PDB entry 4IIJ | X-ray diffraction, 2.60 A resolution | chains B and C of the 6 polymer chains in the assembly

Chain B:
Name: Tubulin beta-2B chain
From: Bos taurus
Reference sequence: Q6B856 (TBB2B_BOVIN); the author numbering skips numbers that UniProt does not, so the offset changes along the chain: 1-42 = UniProt 1-42; 45-360 = UniProt 43-358; 369-455 = UniProt 359-445
Sequence (445 residues; each row starts with the number of its first residue; note: 10 numbers in that range are skipped by the numbering (no residue carries them; nothing is unmodelled there)):
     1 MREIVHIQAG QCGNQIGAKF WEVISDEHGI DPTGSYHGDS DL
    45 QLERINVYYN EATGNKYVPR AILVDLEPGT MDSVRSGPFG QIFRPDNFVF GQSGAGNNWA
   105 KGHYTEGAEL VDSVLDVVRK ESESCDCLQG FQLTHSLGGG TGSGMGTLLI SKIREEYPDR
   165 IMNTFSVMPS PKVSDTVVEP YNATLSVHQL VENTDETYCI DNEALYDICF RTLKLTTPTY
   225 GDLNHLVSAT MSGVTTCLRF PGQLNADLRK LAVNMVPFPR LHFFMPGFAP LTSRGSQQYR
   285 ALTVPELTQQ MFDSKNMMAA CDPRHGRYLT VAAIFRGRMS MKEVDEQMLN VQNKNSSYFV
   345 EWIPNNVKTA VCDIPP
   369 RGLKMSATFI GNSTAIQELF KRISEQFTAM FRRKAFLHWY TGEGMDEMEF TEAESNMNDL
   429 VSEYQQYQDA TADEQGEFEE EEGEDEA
Disordered / not traced: 276-285, 439-455
Metal / ion sites: Mg2+: Gln-11 (together with GDP); Ca2+ near Glu-113 (its only coordinating residue here)
Residues lining bound ligands: GDP (guanosine-5'-diphosphate): Gly-10, Gln-11, Cys-12, Gln-15, Ile-16, Asp-69, Ala-99, Asn-101, Ser-140, Gly-142, Gly-143, Gly-144, Thr-145, Gly-146, Ser-147, Val-171, Pro-173, Val-177, Asp-179, Glu-183, Asn-206, Leu-209, Tyr-224, Leu-227, Asn-228
Swiss-Prot annotation at these positions:
  - motif: Met-1 to Ile-4 (MREI motif)
  - binding site (GTP): Gln-11, Glu-71, Ser-140, Gly-144, Thr-145, Gly-146, Asn-206, Asn-228
  - binding site (Mg(2+)): Glu-71
  - modified residue: Ser-40 (Phosphoserine), Thr-57 (Phosphothreonine), Lys-60 (N6-acetyllysine), Ser-174 (Phosphoserine), Thr-287 (Phosphothreonine), Thr-292 (Phosphothreonine), Arg-320 (Omega-N-methylarginine), Glu-448 (5-glutamyl polyglutamate)
  - cross-link (Glycyl lysine isopeptide (Lys-Gly)): Lys-60 (interchain with G-Cter in ubiquitin), Lys-326 (interchain with G-Cter in ubiquitin)

Chain C:
Name: Tubulin alpha-1B chain
From: Bos taurus
Reference sequence: P81947 (TBA1B_BOVIN); numbering as in UniProt (aligned over 1-451)
Sequence (451 residues; row label = number of the first residue in the row):
     1 MRECISIHVG QAGVQIGNAC WELYCLEHGI QPDGQMPSDK TIGGGDDSFN TFFSETGAGK
    61 HVPRAVFVDL EPTVIDEVRT GTYRQLFHPE QLITGKEDAA NNYARGHYTI GKEIIDLVLD
   121 RIRKLADQCT GLQGFLVFHS FGGGTGSGFT SLLMERLSVD YGKKSKLEFS IYPAPQVSTA
   181 VVEPYNSILT THTTLEHSDC AFMVDNEAIY DICRRNLDIE RPTYTNLNRL ISQIVSSITA
   241 SLRFDGALNV DLTEFQTNLV PYPRIHFPLA TYAPVISAEK AYHEQLSVAE ITNACFEPAN
   301 QMVKCDPRHG KYMACCLLYR GDVVPKDVNA AIATIKTKRS IQFVDWCPTG FKVGINYQPP
   361 TVVPGGDLAK VQRAVCMLSN TTAIAEAWAR LDHKFDLMYA KRAFVHWYVG EGMEEGEFSE
   421 AREDMAALEK DYEEVGVDSV EGEGEEEGEE Y
Disordered / not traced: 441-451
Metal / ion sites: Ca2+: Asp-39, Thr-41, Gly-44, Glu-55
Residues lining bound ligands: GTP (guanosine-5'-triphosphate): Gly-10, Gln-11, Ala-12, Gln-15, Ile-16, Asp-69, Asp-98, Ala-99, Ala-100, Asn-101, Ser-140, Gly-142, Gly-143, Gly-144, Thr-145, Gly-146, Ile-171, Pro-173, Val-177, Ser-178, Thr-179, Glu-183, Asn-206, Tyr-224, Leu-227, Asn-228, Ile-231

How chain B and chain C interact:
Contacting residue pairs - 35 pairs, chain B then chain C:
  Glu-71(B) / Arg-2(C)  salt bridge
  Gln-96(B) / Arg-2(C)  hydrogen bond (backbone-side chain)
  Ser-97(B) / Arg-2(C)  hydrogen bond (backbone-side chain)
  Gly-98(B) / Arg-2(C)
  Asn-101(B) / Glu-254(C)
  Asp-179(B) / Lys-352(C)  hydrogen bond (backbone-side chain)
  Thr-180(B) / Asn-258(C)
  Val-181(B) / Asn-258(C)  hydrogen bond (backbone-side chain)
  Val-181(B) / Pro-348(C)  hydrophobic
  Thr-221(B) / Lys-326(C)
  Ala-397(B) / Trp-346(C)
  Met-398(B) / Trp-346(C)
  Arg-401(B) / Tyr-262(C)  hydrogen bond (backbone-side chain)
  Arg-401(B) / Asp-345(C)  salt bridge
  Arg-401(B) / Trp-346(C)
  Arg-401(B) / Glu-434(C)  hydrogen bond (side chain-backbone)
  Arg-401(B) / Val-435(C)
  Arg-401(B) / Val-437(C)  hydrogen bond (side chain-backbone)
  Arg-401(B) / Asp-438(C)
  Arg-401(B) / Ser-439(C)  hydrogen bond
  Lys-402(B) / Tyr-262(C)
  Ala-403(B) / Pro-261(C)
  Ala-403(B) / Tyr-262(C)
  Ala-403(B) / Trp-346(C)  hydrophobic
  Phe-404(B) / Thr-257(C)
  Phe-404(B) / Asn-258(C)
  Phe-404(B) / Val-260(C)
  Phe-404(B) / Pro-261(C)  hydrogen bond (backbone-backbone)
  His-406(B) / Val-260(C)  hydrogen bond (side chain-backbone)
  His-406(B) / Pro-261(C)
  His-406(B) / Pro-263(C)
  Trp-407(B) / Gln-256(C)
  Trp-407(B) / Thr-257(C)  hydrogen bond (side chain-backbone)
  Trp-407(B) / Val-260(C)
  Gly-410(B) / Lys-163(C)  hydrogen bond (backbone-side chain)
Interface residues without a listed pair, chain B (22 interface residues in all): Gly-100, Val-182, Arg-400, Glu-411
Interface residues without a listed pair, chain C (23 interface residues in all): Pro-325, Asn-329, Cys-347

Overview:
The interface between chain B and chain C involves 22 residues on one side and 23 on the other; the contacts
include 12 hydrogen bonds and 2 salt bridges. Among the polar pairs are Glu-71(B)/Arg-2(C),
Arg-401(B)/Asp-345(C) and Gln-96(B)/Arg-2(C). Ligands of chain B: GDP.
Here chain B is Tubulin beta-2B chain and chain C is Tubulin alpha-1B chain, both from Bos taurus. Entry 4IIJ
(Crystal structure of tubulin-stathmin-TTL-apo complex) was determined by X-ray diffraction, deposited
together with 4IHJ.
